6ZIJ - chains B and C of the 3 polymer chains in the assembly; structure by X-ray diffraction, 1.60 A resolution.

[Chain B (and C)]
Name: Two-domain laccase
Organism: Streptomyces griseoflavus
Notes: EC 1.10.3.2; chain C of this document is another copy of the same molecule, construct and numbering; everything in this record applies to it too
UniProt: A0A0M4FJ81 (A0A0M4FJ81_9ACTN); residue numbers follow UniProt; this construct covers 1-322
Amino-acid sequence (322 residues; row label = number of the first residue in the row):
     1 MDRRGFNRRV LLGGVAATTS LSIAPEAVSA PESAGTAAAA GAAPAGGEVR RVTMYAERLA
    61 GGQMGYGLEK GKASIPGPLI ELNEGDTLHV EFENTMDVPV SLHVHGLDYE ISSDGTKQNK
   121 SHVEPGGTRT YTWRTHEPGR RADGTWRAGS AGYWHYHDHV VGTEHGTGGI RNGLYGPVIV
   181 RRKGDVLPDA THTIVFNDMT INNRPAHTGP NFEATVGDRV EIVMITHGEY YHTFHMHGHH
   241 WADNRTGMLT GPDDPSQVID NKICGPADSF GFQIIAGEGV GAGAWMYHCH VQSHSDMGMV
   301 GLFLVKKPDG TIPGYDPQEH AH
Unresolved in the structure: 1-39, 318-322 (chain C: 1-40, 318-322)
Construct notes: engineered mutation H240 (Arg in A0A0M4FJ81)
Bound ions: Cu ion site 1: H103 (together with oxygen molecule) (shared with H235(C) of chain C); Cu ion site 2: H105, H157 (together with oxygen molecule) (shared with H290(C) of chain C); Cu ion site 3: H159 (together with oxygen molecule) (shared with H237(C), H288(C) of chain C); Cu ion site 4: H232, C289, H294; Cu ion site 5: H235 (shared with 1 residue of chain A); Cu ion site 6: H237, H288 (together with oxygen molecule) (shared with 1 residue of chain A); Cu ion site 7: H290 (together with oxygen molecule) (shared with 2 residues of chain A)
Small-molecule neighbours:
  - oxygen molecule (OXY), molecule 1: H103, H105, H157, H159
  - oxygen molecule (OXY), molecule 2: H235, H237, H288, H290

[Chain B / chain C interface]
Contacting residue pairs (80; chain B residue first):
  H103(B) with H235(C); H237(C)
  H105(B) with H235(C); D260(C), salt bridge; N261(C); H290(C)
  G106(B) with H240(C); D260(C), hydrogen bond (backbone-side chain)
  D108(B) with H240(C); G279(C)
  Y109(B) with H237(C); G238(C), hydrogen bond (side chain-backbone); V280(C); W285(C)
  E110(B) with V280(C); W285(C)
  I111(B) with A282(C); A284(C); W285(C)
  D114(B) with H237(C), salt bridge; W285(C)
  T116(B) with H237(C); M286(C)
  Q118(B) with M286(C)
  R134(B) with G279(C), hydrogen bond (side chain-backbone)
  H136(B) with H240(C)
  R141(B) with M248(C); I275(C); E278(C), salt bridge
  D143(B) with R219(C), salt bridge
  T145(B) with V186(C); R219(C), hydrogen bond; M248(C)
  W146(B) with L249(C); G251(C); P252(C)
  R147(B) with E278(C), salt bridge; G279(C)
  A148(B) with L249(C), hydrophobic; V258(C), hydrophobic
  W154(B) with V258(C); I259(C), hydrophobic; D260(C)
  H157(B) with H290(C), hydrogen bond
  H159(B) with H237(C), hydrogen bond; M286(C)
  T163(B) with D296(C), hydrogen bond
  H165(B) with M286(C); Q292(C), hydrogen bond (backbone-side chain); S295(C); D296(C); V300(C)
  T167(B) with Q292(C), hydrogen bond; D296(C), hydrogen bond
  I170(B) with Q292(C)
  G228(B) with V291(C); Q292(C), hydrogen bond (backbone-backbone)
  E229(B) with Y231(C), hydrogen bond (backbone-side chain); V291(C); Q292(C); S293(C), hydrogen bond
  Y230(B) with Y231(C), hydrogen bond (backbone-side chain)
  Y231(B) with Y231(C), hydrogen bond (backbone-side chain)
  N244(B) with P255(C)
  R245(B) with P255(C)
  D254(B) with P255(C)
  C264(B) with I263(C)
  G265(B) with T233(C); I263(C)
  P266(B) with Y231(C); T233(C), hydrogen bond (backbone-side chain); N261(C), hydrogen bond (backbone-side chain); H290(C); V291(C), hydrophobic
  A267(B) with N261(C); H290(C)
  D268(B) with N261(C), hydrogen bond; K262(C); I263(C)
  S269(B) with Q257(C), hydrogen bond (backbone-side chain)
Other interface residues (no listed pair), chain B (46 interface residues in all): N119, K120, G149, G166, T250, S256, I263, F270
Other interface residues (no listed pair), chain C (42 interface residues in all): T250, G283, H288, H294, P313, G314, D316

[In short]
46 residues of chain B and 42 residues of chain C are in contact, with 19 hydrogen bonds and 5 salt bridges.
Polar pairs include H105(B)-D260(C), D114(B)-H237(C) and R141(B)-E278(C). Chain B binds oxygen molecule.
H237(B) and H288(B) form the Cu ion site 6.
Both chains are Two-domain laccase (Streptomyces griseoflavus). Entry 6ZIJ (Crystal Structure of Two-Domain
Laccase mutant R240H from Streptomyces griseoflavus) was determined by X-ray diffraction (same publication as
6ZIP).
